PDB entry 2XMA | X-ray diffraction, 2.30 A resolution | chains A and F of the 8 polymer chains in the assembly

Chain A (and F):
Molecule: Transposase
Source organism: Deinococcus radiodurans
Notes: chain F of this document is another copy of the same molecule, construct and numbering; everything in this record applies to it too
UniProt: O83028 (O83028_DEIRA); numbering as in UniProt (aligned over 1-140)
Amino-acid sequence (143 residues; row label = number of the first residue in the row; numbers below 1 keep their minus sign (Gly-2 is residue -2)):
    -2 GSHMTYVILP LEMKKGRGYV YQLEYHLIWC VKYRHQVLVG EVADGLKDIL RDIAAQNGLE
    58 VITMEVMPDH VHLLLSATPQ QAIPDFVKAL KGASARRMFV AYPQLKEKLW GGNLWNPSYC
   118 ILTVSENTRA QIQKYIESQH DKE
Unresolved in the structure: 137-140
Differences from the reference sequence: expression tag (-2 to 0)
Bound ions: Mg2+: Pro114 (shared with 1 residue of chain C)
Reported in the primary citation:
  - binding site for Dra2 transposase right end recognition site: Gly89
  - mutagenesis - R14A (60-fold), S122G/E123G: decreased catalytic activity

Interface between chain A and chain F:
Residue-residue contacts (46; chain A residue first):
  Gly-2(A) with Lys11(F); Lys12(F), hydrogen bond (backbone-backbone)
  Ser-1(A) with Met10(F)
  His0(A) with Leu8(F); Glu9(F); Met10(F), hydrogen bond (backbone-backbone); Lys12(F), hydrogen bond; Val17(F)
  Met1(A) with Leu8(F)
  Thr2(A) with Leu6(F); Pro7(F); Leu8(F), hydrogen bond (backbone-backbone); Met10(F)
  Tyr3(A) with Leu6(F); Pro7(F), hydrophobic
  Val4(A) with Val4(F); Ile5(F); Leu6(F), hydrogen bond (backbone-backbone); Tyr132(F), hydrophobic
  Ile5(A) with Tyr3(F), hydrophobic; Val4(F)
  Leu6(A) with Tyr3(F); Val4(F), hydrogen bond (backbone-backbone); Leu6(F), hydrophobic
  Pro7(A) with Met1(F), hydrophobic; Thr2(F)
  Leu8(A) with His0(F); Met1(F); Thr2(F), hydrogen bond (backbone-backbone)
  Glu9(A) with Ser-1(F); His0(F); Met1(F)
  Met10(A) with Ser-1(F); His0(F), hydrogen bond (backbone-backbone); Thr2(F)
  Lys11(A) with Gly-2(F); Ser-1(F)
  Lys12(A) with Gly-2(F); His0(F)
  Asn124(A) with Gln128(F), hydrogen bond
  Gln128(A) with Glu123(F), hydrogen bond (side chain-backbone); Asn124(F), hydrogen bond; Gln128(F), hydrogen bond
  Tyr132(A) with Val4(F), hydrophobic; Ile5(F)
  Ser135(A) with Pro7(F)
Also at the interface, not in a pair above, chain A (20 interface residues in all): Glu123

Overview:
The chain A/chain F interface involves 20 residues from each chain, with 12 hydrogen bonds. Among the polar
pairs are His0(A)-Lys12(F), Asn124(A)-Gln128(F) and Gln128(A)-Glu123(F). From the paper: a binding site for
Dra2 transposase right end recognition site at Gly89(A); R14A and S122G/E123G of chain A reduce catalytic
activity.
Both chains are Transposase (Deinococcus radiodurans). Entry 2XMA (Deinococcus radiodurans ISDRA2 transposase
right end DNA complex) was determined by X-ray diffraction (same publication as 2XM3 and 2XO6).
